PDB entry 8VC1 | electron microscopy, 2.85 A resolution | chains A and B of the 4 polymer chains in the assembly

== Chain A (and B) ==
Molecule: Gustatory receptor
Source organism: Bombyx mori
Notes: chain B of this document is another copy of the same molecule, construct and numbering; everything in this record applies to it too
UniProtKB: B3GTD7 (B3GTD7_BOMMO); residues 1-449 here = UniProt positions 1-449
Chain sequence (491 residues; numbered -41 to 449; the number before each row is that of its first residue; numbers below 1 keep their minus sign (Met-41 is residue -41)):
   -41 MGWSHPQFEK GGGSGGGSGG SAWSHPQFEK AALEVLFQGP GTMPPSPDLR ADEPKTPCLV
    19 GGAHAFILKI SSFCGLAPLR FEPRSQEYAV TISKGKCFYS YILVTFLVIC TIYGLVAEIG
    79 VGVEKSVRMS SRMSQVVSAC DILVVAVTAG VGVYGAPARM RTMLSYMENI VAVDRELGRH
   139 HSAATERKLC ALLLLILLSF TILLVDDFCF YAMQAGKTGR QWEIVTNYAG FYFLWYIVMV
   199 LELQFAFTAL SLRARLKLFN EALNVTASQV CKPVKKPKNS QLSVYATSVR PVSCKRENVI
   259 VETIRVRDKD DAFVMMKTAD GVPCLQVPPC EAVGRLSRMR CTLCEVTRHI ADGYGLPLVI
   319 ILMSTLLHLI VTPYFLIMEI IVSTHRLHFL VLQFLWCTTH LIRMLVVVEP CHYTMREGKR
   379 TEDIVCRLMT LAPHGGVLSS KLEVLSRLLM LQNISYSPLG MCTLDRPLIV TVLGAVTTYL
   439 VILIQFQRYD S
Unresolved in the structure: -41 to 15, 232-269, 445-449
Construct notes: initiating methionine (-41); expression tag (-40 to 0); variant Met373 (Ile in B3GTD7), Val383 (Leu in B3GTD7), Lys399 (Arg in B3GTD7), Ile427 (Met in B3GTD7)
Residues lining bound ligands:
  - 9Z9 ((3beta,14beta,17beta,25R)-3-[4-methoxy-3-(methoxymethyl)butoxy]spirost-5-en), molecule 1: Val95, Met321, Leu324, Leu325, Ile328, Val329, Tyr332, Phe333, Tyr437, Leu441
  - 9Z9, molecule 2: Thr435, Val439, Gln443
  - phosphatidylcholine (PC7; (7S)-4-hydroxy-N,N,N-trimethyl-9-oxo-7-[(palmitoyloxy)methyl]-3,5,8-trioxa-4-phosphahexacosan-1-aminium 4-oxide), molecule 1: Phe31, Leu162, Val163, Phe166, Tyr190, Phe191, Tyr194
  - phosphatidylcholine (PC7), molecule 2: Tyr59, Thr63, Val66, Ile70, Ala104, Val105, Gly108, Val109, Tyr112, Gly113, Ala116
  - phosphatidylcholine (PC7), molecule 3: Thr143, Lys146, Leu147, Leu150, Leu153, Ile154, Ser157, Leu208, Arg211, Lys215, Ile360, Leu363, Val364, Glu367, Pro368, His370, Tyr371, Arg374, Lys377, Arg424
  - phosphatidylcholine (PC7), molecule 4: Leu314, Val317, Ile318, Met321, Leu417, Met419
  - phosphatidylcholine (PC7), molecule 5: Ile335, Ile339, Thr435, Leu438, Val439, Ile442, Gln443
  - phosphatidylcholine (PC7), molecule 6: Leu363, Glu367, Arg424, Ile427
  - phosphatidylcholine (PC7), molecule 7: Ser415, Leu417, Gly418
  - phosphatidylcholine (PSC; (7R,17E,20E)-4-hydroxy-N,N,N-trimethyl-9-oxo-7-[(palmitoyloxy)methyl]-3,5,8-trioxa-4-phosphahexacosa-17,20-dien-1-aminium 4-oxide), molecule 1: Ile154, Ser157, Phe158, Ile160, Asp164, Met197, Leu345, His346, Val349, Leu353, Thr357, Ile360
  - phosphatidylcholine (PSC), molecule 2: Val317, Leu320, Met321, Leu324, Met419, Leu426, Thr429, Val430, Ala433, Tyr437
  - phosphatidylcholine (PSC), molecule 3: Val428, Thr429, Leu431, Gly432, Thr435
From the paper describing this entry:
  - contacts within the chain: Glu200-Arg361 (salt bridge), Tyr332-Leu441 (hydrophobic contact)
  - binding site for phosphatidylcholine: Thr435, Tyr437
  - mutagenesis - I440A, I440Q: increased signaling
  - mutagenesis - D99A, V103A, L161A, D165A, F189A, W193A, W354A, H358A, F444A: decreased signaling in response to fructose (citing earlier work)
  - mutagenesis - Y332A, I335A, L438A, L441A: increased signaling (citing earlier work)
  - mutagenesis - I440A, I440Q: decreased signaling in response to fructose

== How chain A and chain B interact ==
Residue-residue contacts - 35 pairs, chain A then chain B:
  Arg90(A) with Ile338(B)
  Arg296(A) with Thr388(B)
  Cys299(A) with Thr388(B)
  Arg306(A) with Asp381(B), salt bridge
  Ser398(A) with His392(B), hydrogen bond
  Val402(A) with Met387(B)
  Arg405(A) with Met387(B); Glu401(B); Ser404(B)
  Leu406(A) with Cys384(B), hydrophobic; Met387(B), hydrophobic; Thr388(B)
  Met408(A) with Met408(B), hydrophobic
  Leu409(A) with Glu380(B); Cys384(B), hydrophobic; Met387(B), hydrophobic; Leu407(B), hydrophobic; Met408(B), hydrophobic
  Gln410(A) with Asp381(B), hydrogen bond; Cys384(B)
  Leu417(A) with Arg424(B), hydrogen bond (backbone-side chain)
  Gly418(A) with Pro425(B)
  Met419(A) with Arg424(B); Pro425(B); Val428(B), hydrophobic
  Tyr437(A) with Gly432(B); Thr435(B), hydrogen bond; Thr436(B); Val439(B), hydrophobic
  Ile440(A) with Val439(B), hydrophobic; Ile440(B), hydrophobic
  Leu441(A) with Val439(B), hydrophobic; Gln443(B)
  Phe444(A) with Gln443(B); Phe444(B), hydrophobic
Interface residues without a listed pair, chain A (21 interface residues in all): Ser295, Tyr332, Val395
Interface residues without a listed pair, chain B (26 interface residues in all): Ile339, His370, Val383, Arg385, Leu389

== Summary ==
21 residues of chain A face 26 of chain B across their interface; the contacts include 4 hydrogen bonds and 1
salt bridge. Polar pairs include Arg306(A)-Asp381(B), Ser398(A)-His392(B) and Gln410(A)-Asp381(B). The paper
reports a binding site for phosphatidylcholine at Thr435(A) and Tyr437(A); D99A, V103A and L161A of chain A,
among others, reduce signaling in response to fructose; 15 substitutions were tested in all.
Both chains are Gustatory receptor (Bombyx mori). Entry 8VC1 (CryoEM structure of insect gustatory receptor
BmGr9) was determined by electron microscopy together with 8VC2 from the same study.
